PDB entry 6IDE | X-ray diffraction, 2.51 A resolution | chains B and C of the 4 polymer chains in the assembly

== Chain B ==
Name: Transcriptional regulator LuxR family
Organism: Vibrio cholerae
Reference sequence: A0A0H6WEL7 (A0A0H6WEL7_VIBCL); residues 2-246 here correspond to UniProt positions 75-319 (UniProt number = residue number + 73)
Chain sequence (256 residues; numbered 0 to 255; the number before each row is that of its first residue; numbering starts at 0):
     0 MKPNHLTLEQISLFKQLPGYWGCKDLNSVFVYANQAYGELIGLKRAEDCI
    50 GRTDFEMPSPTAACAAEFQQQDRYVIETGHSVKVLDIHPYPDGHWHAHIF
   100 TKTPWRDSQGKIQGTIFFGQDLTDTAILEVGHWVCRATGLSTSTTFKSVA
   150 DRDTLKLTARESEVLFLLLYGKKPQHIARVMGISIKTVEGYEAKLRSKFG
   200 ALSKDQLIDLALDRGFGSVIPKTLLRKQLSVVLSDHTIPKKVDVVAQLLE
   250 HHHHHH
Disordered / not traced: 0-1, 146-152, 237-255
Differences from the reference sequence: initiating methionine (0); expression tag (1, 247-255)
Small-molecule neighbours: 3,5-dimethylpyrazin-2-ol (A1U): Lys23, Phe29, Tyr36, Asp53, Thr60, Phe67, Asp71, Asp85, Tyr89, Phe99, Lys101, Phe116
Reported in the primary citation:
  - binding site for 3,5-dimethylpyrazin-2-ol: Tyr36, Phe67, Gln70, Asp85, Phe99, Lys101
  - mutagenesis - F67A, Q70A, K101L: abolished binding to 3,5-dimethylpyrazin-2-ol
  - mutagenesis - Y36F, F67I, F99A, S229A: decreased binding to 3,5-dimethylpyrazin-2-ol
  - mutagenesis - F99I: unchanged binding to 3,5-dimethylpyrazin-2-ol
  - binding site for the 18-nt DNA strand: Arg159, Lys172, Gln174, Ser183, Lys185, Glu188, Tyr190, Arg195, Lys203
  - specificity-determining residues: Lys185, Glu188

== Chain C ==
Molecule: 18-nt DNA strand
Sequence (18 nucleotides; numbered 1 to 18; the number before each row is that of its first residue):
     1 AGGGGGGAAATCCCCCCT

== How chain B and chain C interact ==
Contacting residue pairs (11; chain B residue first):
  Arg159(B) - DG2(C)  salt bridge to the phosphate
  Lys172(B) - DC12(C)  salt bridge to the phosphate
  Ile182(B) - DG3(C)  phosphate contact
  Ser183(B) - DG3(C)  hydrogen bond to the phosphate
  Ser183(B) - DG4(C)  hydrogen bond to the phosphate
  Lys185(B) - DG4(C)  base contact
  Lys185(B) - DG5(C)  hydrogen bond to the base
  Lys185(B) - DG6(C)  hydrogen bond to the base
  Thr186(B) - DG2(C)  sugar contact
  Thr186(B) - DG3(C)  hydrogen bond to the phosphate
  Tyr190(B) - DG2(C)  hydrogen bond to the phosphate
Also at the interface, not in a pair above, chain B (8 interface residues in all): Glu188
Also at the interface, not in a pair above, chain C (7 interface residues in all): DA1

== In short ==
Chain B and chain C form an interface of 8 and 7 residues respectively; the contacts include 6 hydrogen bonds
and 2 salt bridges. Polar pairs include Lys185(B)-DG5(C), Lys185(B)-DG6(C) and Ser183(B)-DG3(C). From the
paper: a binding site for the 18-nt DNA strand at Arg159(B), Lys172(B) and Gln174(B) among others; Y36F, F67I
and F99A of chain B, among others, reduce binding to 3,5-dimethylpyrazin-2-ol; 8 substitutions were tested in
all.
Here chain B is Transcriptional regulator LuxR family (Vibrio cholerae) and chain C is an 18-nt DNA strand.
Entry 6IDE (Crystal structure of the Vibrio cholera VqmA-Ligand-DNA complex provides molecular mechanisms for
drug design) was determined by X-ray diffraction.
